PDB entry 6HW0 | X-ray diffraction, 2.80 A resolution | chains R and S of the 28 polymer chains in the assembly

== Chain R ==
Protein: Proteasome subunit alpha type-5
Organism: Saccharomyces cerevisiae (strain ATCC 204508 / S288c)
Notes: EC 3.4.25.1
Reference sequence: P32379 (PSA5_YEAST); residues -7 to 252 here correspond to UniProt positions 1-260 (UniProt number = residue number + 8)
Amino-acid sequence (260 residues; row label = number of the first residue in the row; numbers below 1 keep their minus sign (Met-7 is residue -7)):
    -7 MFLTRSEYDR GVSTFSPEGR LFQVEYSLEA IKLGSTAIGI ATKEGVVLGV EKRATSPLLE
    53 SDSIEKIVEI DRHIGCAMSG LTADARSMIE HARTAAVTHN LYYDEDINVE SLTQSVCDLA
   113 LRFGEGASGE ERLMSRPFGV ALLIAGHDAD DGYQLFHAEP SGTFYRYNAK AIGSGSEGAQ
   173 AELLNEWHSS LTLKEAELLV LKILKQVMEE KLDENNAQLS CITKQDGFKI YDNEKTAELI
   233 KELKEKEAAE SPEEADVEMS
Disordered / not traced: -7 to 0, 118-124, 243-252

== Chain S ==
Protein: Proteasome subunit alpha type-6
Organism: Saccharomyces cerevisiae (strain ATCC 204508 / S288c)
Notes: EC 3.4.25.1
Reference sequence: P40302 (PSA6_YEAST); residues 0-233 here correspond to UniProt positions 1-234 (UniProt number = residue number + 1)
Amino-acid sequence (234 residues; each row starts with the number of its first residue; numbering starts at 0):
     0 MFRNNYDGDT VTFSPTGRLF QVEYALEAIK QGSVTVGLRS NTHAVLVALK RNADELSSYQ
    60 KKIIKCDEHM GLSLAGLAPD ARVLSNYLRQ QCNYSSLVFN RKLAVERAGH LLCDKAQKNT
   120 QSYGGRPYGV GLLIIGYDKS GAHLLEFQPS GNVTELYGTA IGARSQGAKT YLERTLDTFI
   180 KIDGNPDELI KAGVEAISQS LRDESLTVDN LSIAIVGKDT PFTIYDGEAV AKYI
Disordered / not traced: 0-2
UniProt features mapped onto this chain:
  - modified residue: Ser13 (Phosphoserine)
  - cross-link: Lys190 (Glycyl lysine isopeptide (Lys-Gly) (interchain with G-Cter in ubiquitin))

== Interface between chain R and chain S ==
Pairs across the interface (46; chain R residue first):
  Arg2(R) with Gly7(S)
  Ser5(R) with Arg125(S)
  Thr6(R) with Gly7(S); Gln20(S)
  Phe7(R) with Gln20(S), hydrogen bond (backbone-side chain); Tyr23(S); Ala24(S), hydrophobic; Leu76(S), hydrophobic; Arg125(S); Pro126(S); Gly128(S)
  Ser8(R) with Tyr23(S)
  Pro9(R) with Tyr23(S), hydrophobic; Glu26(S)
  Glu10(R) with Glu26(S); Gln30(S)
  Gly11(R) with Tyr23(S); Ala27(S)
  Leu13(R) with Arg125(S)
  Gln106(R) with Arg81(S), hydrogen bond
  Asp110(R) with Arg81(S), salt bridge
  Leu113(R) with Pro78(S), hydrophobic; Asp79(S); Arg125(S)
  Glu117(R) with Tyr122(S), hydrogen bond
  Ser153(R) with Pro78(S)
  Gly154(R) with Pro78(S)
  Thr155(R) with Gln59(S)
  Phe156(R) with Gln59(S)
  Tyr157(R) with Arg50(S); Ala52(S); Ser56(S); Ser57(S); Gln59(S)
  Arg158(R) with Ser56(S); Ser57(S), hydrogen bond (backbone-backbone)
  Tyr159(R) with Ala52(S); Asp53(S); Leu55(S); Ser56(S)
  Asn160(R) with Leu55(S), hydrogen bond (backbone-backbone)
  Ala161(R) with Leu55(S)
  Gln172(R) with Asp53(S), hydrogen bond; Leu55(S)
  Leu175(R) with Leu55(S)
  Leu176(R) with Leu55(S)
Other interface residues (no listed pair), chain R (26 interface residues in all): Gly3
Other interface residues (no listed pair), chain S (26 interface residues in all): Asp6, Asn51, Glu54, Gly123

== Overview ==
The chain R/chain S interface involves 26 residues from each chain, with 6 hydrogen bonds and 1 salt bridge.
Among the polar pairs are Asp110(R)-Arg81(S), Phe7(R)-Gln20(S) and Gln106(R)-Arg81(S).
Chain R is Proteasome subunit alpha type-5 and chain S is Proteasome subunit alpha type-6, both from
Saccharomyces cerevisiae (strain ATCC 204508 / S288c); the structure, Yeast 20S proteasome in complex with 7,
was determined by X-ray diffraction (same publication as 6HTB, 6HTC, 6HTD, 6HTP, 6HTR, 6HUB and 30 further
entries).
